Entry 3O1I (X-ray diffraction, 2.80 A resolution); this record covers chains B and D of the 4 polymer chains in the assembly.

== Chain B ==
Molecule: Sensor protein TorS
Organism: Vibrio parahaemolyticus
Notes: EC 2.7.13.3; fragment: Sensor Domain
UniProtKB: Q87ID1 (Q87ID1_VIBPA); residue numbers follow UniProt; this construct covers 51-323
Sequence (277 residues; each row starts with the number of its first residue):
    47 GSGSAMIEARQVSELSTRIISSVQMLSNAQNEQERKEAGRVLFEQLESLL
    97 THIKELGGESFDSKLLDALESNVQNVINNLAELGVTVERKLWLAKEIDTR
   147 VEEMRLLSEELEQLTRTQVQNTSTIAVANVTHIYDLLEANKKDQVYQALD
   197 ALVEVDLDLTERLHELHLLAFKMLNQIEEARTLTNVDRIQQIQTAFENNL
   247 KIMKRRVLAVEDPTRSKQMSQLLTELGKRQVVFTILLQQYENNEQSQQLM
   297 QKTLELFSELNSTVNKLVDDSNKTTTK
Not modelled in the structure: 47-48, 319-323
Differences from the reference sequence: expression tag (47-50); conflict Lys323 (Phe in Q87ID1)

== Chain D ==
Molecule: Periplasmic protein TorT
Organism: Vibrio parahaemolyticus
UniProtKB: Q87ID2 (Q87ID2_VIBPA); numbering as in UniProt (aligned over 31-329)
Sequence (304 residues; numbered 26 to 329; the number before each row is that of its first residue):
    26 GSGSDEKICAIYPHLKDSYWLSVNYGMVSEAEKQGVNLRVLEAGGYPNKS
    76 RQEQQLALCTQWGANAIILGTVDPHAYEHNLKSWVGNTPVFATVNQLDLD
   126 EEQSTLLKGEVGVDWYWMGYEAGKYLAERHPKGSGKTNIALLLGPRTRGG
   176 TKPVTTGFYEAIKNSDIHIVDSFWADNDKELQRNLVQRVIDMGNIDYIVG
   226 SAVAIEAAISELRSADKTHDIGLVSVYLSHGVYRGLLRNKVLFAPTDKMV
   276 QQGRLSVMQAAHYLRHQPYEKQASPIIKPLTPKTLHDDTIEESLSPSEYR
   326 PTFS
Not modelled in the structure: 26-29, 172-176
Disulfides: Cys34-Cys84
Differences from the reference sequence: expression tag (26-30)

== Interface between chain B and chain D ==
Pairs across the interface - 30 pairs, chain B then chain D:
  Glu156(B) - Arg76(D)  salt bridge
  Gln159(B) - Gly69(D)
  Gln159(B) - Asn73(D)  hydrogen bond
  Gln159(B) - Arg76(D)  hydrogen bond
  Thr163(B) - Leu40(D)
  Thr163(B) - Glu67(D)
  Gln166(B) - Lys41(D)
  Asn167(B) - Leu40(D)
  Asn167(B) - Lys41(D)
  Asn167(B) - Pro326(D)
  Thr170(B) - Ser43(D)
  Thr170(B) - His255(D)
  Ile171(B) - Tyr324(D)
  Ile171(B) - Arg325(D)
  Val173(B) - His255(D)
  Ala174(B) - His255(D)
  Ala174(B) - Ser322(D)
  Asn175(B) - Ser322(D)
  Asn175(B) - Glu323(D)  hydrogen bond (side chain-backbone)
  Thr177(B) - Tyr258(D)
  Thr177(B) - Arg259(D)
  His178(B) - Ser322(D)
  Tyr180(B) - Arg259(D)
  Tyr180(B) - Leu262(D)  hydrophobic
  Tyr180(B) - Arg263(D)
  Val201(B) - Arg325(D)
  Glu257(B) - Arg325(D)  salt bridge
  Thr260(B) - Phe328(D)
  Arg261(B) - Pro326(D)
  Arg261(B) - Phe328(D)
Other interface residues (no listed pair), chain B (18 interface residues in all): Leu205
Other interface residues (no listed pair), chain D (21 interface residues in all): Leu46, Gly256, Ser329
The authors on this interface:
  - residue pairs: Glu257(B)-Arg325(D)

== Overview ==
The interface between chain B and chain D involves 18 residues on one side and 21 on the other, with 3
hydrogen bonds and 2 salt bridges. Polar contacts include Glu156(B)-Arg76(D), Glu257(B)-Arg325(D) and
Gln159(B)-Asn73(D). The paper describes a contact between Glu257(B) and Arg325(D).
Here chain B is Sensor protein TorS and chain D is Periplasmic protein TorT, both from Vibrio
parahaemolyticus. Entry 3O1I (Crystal Structure of the TorS sensor domain - TorT complex in the absence of
ligand) was determined by X-ray diffraction, deposited together with 3O1H and 3O1J.
